PDB entry 3G9O | X-ray diffraction, 1.65 A resolution | chains A and D of the 4 polymer chains in the assembly

== Chain A ==
Molecule: Glucocorticoid receptor
From: Rattus norvegicus
UniProtKB: P06536 (GCR_RAT); residues 440-525 here = UniProt positions 440-525
Chain sequence (90 residues; row label = number of the first residue in the row):
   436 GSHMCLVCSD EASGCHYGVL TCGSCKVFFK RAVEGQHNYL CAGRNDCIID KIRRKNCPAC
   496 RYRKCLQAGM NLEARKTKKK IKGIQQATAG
Not modelled in the structure: 436, 512-525
Construct notes: expression tag (436-439)
Metal / ion sites: Zn2+ site 1: Cys-440, Cys-443, Cys-457, Cys-460; Zn2+ site 2: Cys-476, Cys-482, Cys-492, Cys-495
From the paper describing this entry:
  - mutagenesis - R510A, K514A: decreased binding to DNA
  - mutagenesis - K514A: unchanged signaling
  - mutagenesis - H472A, R510A: increased signaling
  - mutagenesis - H472R: decreased signaling
  - mutagenesis - G470A, N473A: decreased signaling in response to Pal
  - mutagenesis - G470A: decreased signaling in response to Tat

== Chain D ==
Molecule: 16-nt DNA strand
Sequence (16 nucleotides; row label = number of the first residue in the row):
     1 AAGAACATTT TGTCCG

== Interface between chain A and chain D ==
Contacting residue pairs (11; chain A residue first):
  Gly-458(A) / DT13(D)  base contact
  Ser-459(A) / DG12(D)  phosphate contact
  Val-462(A) / DT13(D)  base contact
  Phe-463(A) / DT11(D)  phosphate contact
  Arg-466(A) / DT11(D)  base contact
  Arg-466(A) / DG12(D)  hydrogen bond to the base
  Arg-489(A) / DG12(D)  salt bridge to the phosphate
  Lys-490(A) / DT11(D)  phosphate contact
  Lys-490(A) / DG12(D)  phosphate contact
  Pro-493(A) / DT11(D)  phosphate contact
  Arg-496(A) / DG12(D)  salt bridge to the phosphate
Other interface residues (no listed pair), chain A (10 interface residues in all): Lys-461
Other interface residues (no listed pair), chain D (4 interface residues in all): DC14

== Summary ==
Chain A and chain D form an interface of 10 and 4 residues respectively, with 1 hydrogen bond and 2 salt
bridges. Among the polar pairs are Arg-466(A)/DG12(D), Arg-489(A)/DG12(D) and Arg-496(A)/DG12(D). From the
paper: R510A and K514A of chain A reduce binding to DNA; H472A and R510A of chain A increase signaling; 6
substitutions were tested in all.
Chain A is Glucocorticoid receptor (Rattus norvegicus) and chain D is a 16-nt DNA strand; the structure, GR
DNA-binding domain:Sgk 16bp complex-9, was determined by X-ray diffraction, deposited together with 3FYL,
3G6P, 3G6Q, 3G6R, 3G6T, 3G6U and 8 further entries.
